PDB entry 5DJA | X-ray diffraction, 2.90 A resolution | chains A and C of the 3 polymer chains in the assembly

== Chain A ==
Name: Ig gamma-1 chain C region
From: Homo sapiens
Reference sequence: P01857 (IGHG1_HUMAN); residues 221-447 here correspond to UniProt positions 104-330 (UniProt number = residue number - 117)
Chain sequence (227 residues; each row starts with the number of its first residue):
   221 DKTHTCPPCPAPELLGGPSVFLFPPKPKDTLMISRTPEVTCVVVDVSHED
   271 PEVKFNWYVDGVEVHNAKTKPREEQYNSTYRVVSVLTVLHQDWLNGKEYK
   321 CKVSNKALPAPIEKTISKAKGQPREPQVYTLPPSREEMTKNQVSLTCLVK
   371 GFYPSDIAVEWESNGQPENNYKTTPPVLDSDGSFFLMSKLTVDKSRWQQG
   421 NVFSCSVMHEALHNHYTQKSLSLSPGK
Unresolved in the structure: 221-236, 445-447
Construct notes: variant Glu356 (Asp239 in P01857), Met358 (Leu241 in P01857); engineered mutation Met407 (Tyr290 in P01857)
Disulfides: Cys261-Cys321, Cys367-Cys425
Covalently attached groups: glycan linked to Asn297
Curated features (UniProtKB/Swiss-Prot):
  - glycosylation: Asn297 (N-linked (GlcNAc...) (complex) asparagine)

== Chain C ==
Name: Fc-III peptide
Chain sequence (13 residues; numbered 1 to 13; the number before each row is that of its first residue):
     1 DCAWHLGELVWCT
Disulfides: Cys2-Cys12

== How chain A and chain C interact ==
Contacting residue pairs (31):
  Leu251(A) with Val10(C); Trp11(C)
  Met252(A) with Glu8(C); Leu9(C); Val10(C)
  Ile253(A) with Val10(C), hydrogen bond (backbone-backbone); Trp11(C), hydrophobic
  Ser254(A) with Leu9(C), hydrogen bond (side chain-backbone)
  Gln311(A) with Trp11(C)
  Glu380(A) with His5(C), salt bridge; Leu6(C)
  Glu382(A) with His5(C); Leu6(C)
  Gly385(A) with Leu6(C)
  Pro387(A) with Leu6(C)
  Ser426(A) with His5(C)
  Met428(A) with His5(C)
  His433(A) with Asp1(C); Thr13(C)
  Asn434(A) with Asp1(C), hydrogen bond; Cys2(C); Ala3(C); Val10(C); Trp11(C); Cys12(C); Thr13(C), hydrogen bond (side chain-backbone)
  His435(A) with Trp11(C)
  Tyr436(A) with Ala3(C), hydrophobic; Trp4(C); His5(C); Val10(C), hydrophobic
Interface residues without a listed pair, chain A (17 interface residues in all): Thr250, His310

== Summary ==
The interface between chain A and chain C involves 17 residues on one side and 12 on the other; the contacts
include 4 hydrogen bonds and 1 salt bridge. Among the polar pairs are Glu380(A)-His5(C), Ser254(A)-Leu9(C) and
Asn434(A)-Asp1(C).
Here chain A is Ig gamma-1 chain C region (Homo sapiens) and chain C is Fc-III peptide. Entry 5DJA (Fc
Heterodimer Design 9.1 Y407M + T366I) was determined by X-ray diffraction (same publication as 5DI8, 5DJ0,
5DJ2, 5DJ6, 5DJ8, 5DJC and 10 further entries).
